Entry 5K16 (X-ray diffraction, 2.60 A resolution); this record covers chain A.

Chain A:
Name: Ubiquitin carboxyl-terminal hydrolase 12
From: Homo sapiens
Notes: EC 3.4.19.12
Reference sequence: O75317 (UBP12_HUMAN); residues 16-370 here = UniProt positions 16-370
Sequence (355 residues; numbered 16 to 370; the number before each row is that of its first residue):
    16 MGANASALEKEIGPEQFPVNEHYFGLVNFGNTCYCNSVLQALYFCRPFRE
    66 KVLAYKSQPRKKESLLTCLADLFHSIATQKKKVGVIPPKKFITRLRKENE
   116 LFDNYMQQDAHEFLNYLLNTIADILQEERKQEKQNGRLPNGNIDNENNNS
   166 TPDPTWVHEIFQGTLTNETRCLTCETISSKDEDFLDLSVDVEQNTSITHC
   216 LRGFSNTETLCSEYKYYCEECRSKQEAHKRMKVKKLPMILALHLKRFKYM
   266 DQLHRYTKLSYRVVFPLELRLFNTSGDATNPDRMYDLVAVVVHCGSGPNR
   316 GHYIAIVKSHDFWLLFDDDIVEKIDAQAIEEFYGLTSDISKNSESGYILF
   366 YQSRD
Unresolved in the structure: 16-20, 74-75, 151-166, 225-229, 353-355
Ion coordination: Zn2+: Cys186, Cys189, Cys233, Cys236
UniProt features mapped onto this chain:
  - active site: Cys48 (Nucleophile), His317 (Proton acceptor)
  - binding site (Zn(2+)): Cys186, Cys189, Cys233, Cys236
  - mutagenesis: Cys48 (C48A: Abolishes catalytic activity. Retains the ability to protect against HTT/huntingtin-induced polyglutamine expansion-dependent toxicity; C48S: Abolishes catalytic activity ...), Glu190 (E190K: Impaired binding to WDR48), Gln208 to Thr210 (Loss of activity), Phe219 (F219A: Loss of activity), Gln240 (Q240A: Impaired binding to WDR48; when associated with A-241), Glu241 (E241A: Impaired binding to WDR48; when associated with A-240), Tyr264 (Y264A: Strong reduction of activity), Val279 (V279D: Impaired binding to WDR20; when associated with A-287. Impaired binding to DMWD; when associated with A-287. Does not promote relocation to the plasma membrane in presence of WDR20 ...), Phe287 (F287A: Impaired binding to WDR20; when associated with A-279. Impaired binding to DMWD; when associated with A-279. Does not promote relocation to the plasma membrane in presence of WDR20 ...)
From the paper describing this entry:
  - catalytic residues: Cys48
  - conformationally variable residues (side-chain flip): Phe219
  - mutagenesis - F219A: abolished catalytic activity

Overview:
Cys186, Cys189, Cys233 and Cys236 form the Zn2+ site. UniProt lists active-site residues Cys48 and His317, 4
Zn2+-binding residues and 11 mutagenesis sites. The paper reports the catalytic residue Cys48; F219A abolishes
catalytic activity.
Chain A is Ubiquitin carboxyl-terminal hydrolase 12 (Homo sapiens); the structure, Crystal structure of free
Ubiquitin-specific protease 12, was determined by X-ray diffraction (same publication as 5K19, 5K1A, 5K1B and
5K1C).
